PDB entry 5M2B | X-ray diffraction, 2.70 A resolution | chains S and T of the 28 polymer chains in the assembly

== Chain S ==
Molecule: Proteasome subunit alpha type-6
Organism: Saccharomyces cerevisiae (strain ATCC 204508 / S288c)
Notes: EC 3.4.25.1
UniProt: P40302 (PSA6_YEAST); residues 0-233 here correspond to UniProt positions 1-234 (UniProt number = residue number + 1)
Sequence (234 residues; row label = number of the first residue in the row; numbering starts at 0):
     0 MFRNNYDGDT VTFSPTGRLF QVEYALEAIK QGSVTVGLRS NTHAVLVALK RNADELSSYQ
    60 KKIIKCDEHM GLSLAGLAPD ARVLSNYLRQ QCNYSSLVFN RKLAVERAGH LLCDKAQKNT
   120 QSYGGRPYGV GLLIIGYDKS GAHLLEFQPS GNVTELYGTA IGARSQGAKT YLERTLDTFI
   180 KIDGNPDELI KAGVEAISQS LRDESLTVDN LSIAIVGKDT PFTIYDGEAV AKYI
Not modelled in the structure: 0-2

== Chain T ==
Molecule: Probable proteasome subunit alpha type-7
Organism: Saccharomyces cerevisiae (strain ATCC 204508 / S288c)
Notes: EC 3.4.25.1
UniProt: P21242 (PSA7_YEAST); residues -3 to 284 here correspond to UniProt positions 1-288 (UniProt number = residue number + 4)
Sequence (288 residues; numbered -3 to 284; the number before each row is that of its first residue; numbers below 1 keep their minus sign (Met-3 is residue -3)):
    -3 MTSIGTGYDL SNSVFSPDGR NFQVEYAVKA VENGTTSIGI KCNDGVVFAV EKLITSKLLV
    57 PQKNVKIQVV DRHIGCVYSG LIPDGRHLVN RGREEAASFK KLYKTPIPIP AFADRLGQYV
   117 QAHTLYNSVR PFGVSTIFGG VDKNGAHLYM LEPSGSYWGY KGAATGKGRQ SAKAELEKLV
   177 DHHPEGLSAR EAVKQAAKII YLAHEDNKEK DFELEISWCS LSETNGLHKF VKGDLLQEAI
   237 DFAQKEINGD DDEDEDDSDN VMSSDDENAP VATNANATTD QEGDIHLE
Not modelled in the structure: -3 to 1, 245-284

== Chain S / chain T interface ==
Pairs across the interface - 63 pairs, chain S then chain T:
  Asn4(S) - Leu6(T)
  Tyr5(S) - Asp5(T)  hydrogen bond
  Tyr5(S) - Leu6(T)  hydrophobic
  Thr9(S) - Arg126(T)
  Val10(S) - Gln19(T)
  Val10(S) - Asn123(T)
  Val10(S) - Ser124(T)
  Val10(S) - Val125(T)
  Val10(S) - Arg126(T)
  Thr11(S) - Leu6(T)
  Thr11(S) - Gln19(T)
  Phe12(S) - Gln19(T)
  Phe12(S) - Tyr22(T)  hydrophobic
  Phe12(S) - Ala23(T)  hydrophobic
  Phe12(S) - Ala26(T)  hydrophobic
  Phe12(S) - Arg126(T)
  Phe12(S) - Pro127(T)
  Ser13(S) - Tyr22(T)
  Pro14(S) - Tyr22(T)  hydrophobic
  Pro14(S) - Lys25(T)
  Thr15(S) - Lys25(T)
  Gly16(S) - Tyr22(T)
  Gly16(S) - Lys25(T)
  Gly16(S) - Ala26(T)
  Leu18(S) - Leu77(T)  hydrophobic
  Leu18(S) - Arg126(T)
  His109(S) - Arg82(T)
  Cys112(S) - Arg82(T)
  Asp113(S) - Arg82(T)  salt bridge
  Asp113(S) - Asn86(T)
  Gln116(S) - Pro79(T)
  Gln116(S) - Asp80(T)
  Gln116(S) - His83(T)  hydrogen bond
  Gln116(S) - Arg126(T)
  Thr119(S) - Arg126(T)  hydrogen bond (backbone-side chain)
  Gln120(S) - Val125(T)
  Gln120(S) - Arg126(T)  hydrogen bond (backbone-backbone)
  Gln120(S) - Pro127(T)
  Gln120(S) - Phe128(T)
  Ser121(S) - Ser124(T)
  Tyr122(S) - Ser124(T)  hydrogen bond (backbone-backbone)
  Ser149(S) - Pro79(T)
  Gly150(S) - Pro79(T)
  Asn151(S) - Ile78(T)
  Asn151(S) - Pro79(T)
  Thr153(S) - Leu55(T)
  Thr153(S) - Asn60(T)
  Glu154(S) - Val56(T)  hydrogen bond (backbone-backbone)
  Glu154(S) - Lys59(T)
  Glu154(S) - Asn60(T)  hydrogen bond (backbone-side chain)
  Leu155(S) - Leu54(T)
  Leu155(S) - Leu55(T)
  Leu155(S) - Val56(T)
  Tyr156(S) - Leu54(T)  hydrogen bond (backbone-backbone)
  Tyr156(S) - Leu55(T)
  Tyr156(S) - Val56(T)
  Tyr156(S) - Pro57(T)
  Gly157(S) - Leu54(T)
  Lys168(S) - Leu54(T)
  Leu171(S) - Leu54(T)
  Glu172(S) - Ser52(T)  hydrogen bond
  Glu172(S) - Lys53(T)
  Leu175(S) - Lys53(T)
Interface residues without a listed pair, chain S (35 interface residues in all): Arg38, Glu105, Val152, Phe178
Interface residues without a listed pair, chain T (30 interface residues in all): His119, Gly129

== Overview ==
35 residues of chain S and 30 residues of chain T are in contact; the contacts include 9 hydrogen bonds and 1
salt bridge. Polar pairs include Asp113(S)-Arg82(T), Tyr5(S)-Asp5(T) and Gln116(S)-His83(T).
Chain S is Proteasome subunit alpha type-6 and chain T is Probable proteasome subunit alpha type-7, both from
Saccharomyces cerevisiae (strain ATCC 204508 / S288c); the structure, Yeast 20S proteasome with human beta5i
(1-138) and human beta6 (97-111; 118-133) in complex with thiazole ..., was determined by X-ray diffraction.
